PDB entry 9H3L | electron microscopy, 5.84 A resolution (low resolution: residue-level contacts below are approximate; hydrogen-bond / salt-bridge calls are withheld) | chains A and U of the 13 polymer chains in the assembly

# Chain A
Molecule: 23S ribosomal RNA
Organism: Escherichia coli
Sequence (2904 nucleotides; numbered 1 to 2904; the number before each row is that of its first residue):
     1 GGUUAAGCGA CUAAGCGUAC ACGGUGGAUG CCCUGGCAGU CAGAGGCGAU GAAGGACGUG
    61 CUAAUCUGCG AUAAGCGUCG GUAAGGUGAU AUGAACCGUU AUAACCGGCG AUUUCCGAAU
   121 GGGGAAACCC AGUGUGUUUC GACACACUAU CAUUAACUGA AUCCAUAGGU UAAUGAGGCG
   181 AACCGGGGGA ACUGAAACAU CUAAGUACCC CGAGGAAAAG AAAUCAACCG AGAUUCCCCC
   241 AGUAGCGGCG AGCGAACGGG GAGCAGCCCA GAGCCUGAAU CAGUGUGUGU GUUAGUGGAA
   301 GCGUCUGGAA AGGCGCGCGA UACAGGGUGA CAGCCCCGUA CACAAAAAUG CACAUGCUGU
   361 GAGCUCGAUG AGUAGGGCGG GACACGUGGU AUCCUGUCUG AAUAUGGGGG GACCAUCCUC
   421 CAAGGCUAAA UACUCCUGAC UGACCGAUAG UGAACCAGUA CCGUGAGGGA AAGGCGAAAA
   481 GAACCCCGGC GAGGGGAGUG AAAAAGAACC UGAAACCGUG UACGUACAAG CAGUGGGAGC
   541 ACGCUUAGGC GUGUGACUGC GUACCUUUUG UAUAAUGGGU CAGCGACUUA UAUUCUGUAG
   601 CAAGGUUAAC CGAAUAGGGG AGCCGAAGGG AAACCGAGUC UUAACUGGGC GUUAAGUUGC
   661 AGGGUAUAGA CCCGAAACCC GGUGAUCUAG CCAUGGGCAG GUUGAAGGUU GGGUAACACU
   721 AACUGGAGGA CCGAACCGAC UAAUGUUGAA AAAUUAGCGG AUGACUUGUG GCUGGGGGUG
   781 AAAGGCCAAU CAAACCGGGA GAUAGCUGGU UCUCCCCGAA AGCUAUAUAA GUAGCGCCUC
   841 GUGAAUUCAU CUCCGGGGGU AGAGCACUGU UUCGGCAAGG GGGUCAUCCC GACUUACCAA
   901 CCCGAUGCAA ACUGCGAAUA CCGGAGAAUG UUAUCACGGG AGACACACGG CGGGUGCUAA
   961 CGUCCGUCGU GAAGAGGGAA ACAACCCAGA CCGCCAGCUA AGGUCCCAAA GUCAUGGUUA
  1021 AGUGGGAAAC GAUGUGGGAA GGCCCAGACA GCCAGGAUGU UGGCUUAGAA GCAGCCAUCA
  1081 UUUAAAGAAA GCGUAAUAGC UCACUGGUCG AGUCGGCCUG CGCGGAAGAU GUAACGGGGC
  1141 UAAACCAUGC ACCGAAGCUG CGGCAGCGAC GCUUAUGCGU UGUUGGGUAG GGGAGCGUUC
  1201 UGUAAGCCUG CGAAGGUGUG CUGUGAGGCA UGCUGGAGGU AUCAGAAGUG CGAAUGCUGA
  1261 CAUAAGUAAC GAUAAAGCGG GUGAAAAGCC CGCUCGCCGG AAGACCAAGG GUUCCUGUCC
  1321 AACGUUAAUC GGGGCAGGGU GAGUCGACCC CUAAGGCGAG GCCGAAAGGC GUAGUCGAUG
  1381 GGAAACAGGU UAAUAUUCCU GUACUUGGUG UUACUGCGAA GGGGGGACGG AGAAGGCUAU
  1441 GUUGGCCGGG CGACGGUUGU CCCGGUUUAA GCGUGUAGGC UGGUUUUCCA GGCAAAUCCG
  1501 GAAAAUCAAG GCUGAGGCGU GAUGACGAGG CACUACGGUG CUGAAGCAAC AAAUGCCCUG
  1561 CUUCCAGGAA AAGCCUCUAA GCAUCAGGUA ACAUCAAAUC GUACCCCAAA CCGACACAGG
  1621 UGGUCAGGUA GAGAAUACCA AGGCGCUUGA GAGAACUCGG GUGAAGGAAC UAGGCAAAAU
  1681 GGUGCCGUAA CUUCGGGAGA AGGCACGCUG AUAUGUAGGU GAGGUCCCUC GCGGAUGGAG
  1741 CUGAAAUCAG UCGAAGAUAC CAGCUGGCUG CAACUGUUUA UUAAAAACAC AGCACUGUGC
  1801 AAACACGAAA GUGGACGUAU ACGGUGUGAC GCCUGCCCGG UGCCGGAAGG UUAAUUGAUG
  1861 GGGUUAGCGC AAGCGAAGCU CUUGAUCGAA GCCCCGGUAA ACGGCGGCCG UAACUAUAAC
  1921 GGUCCUAAGG UAGCGAAAUU CCUUGUCGGG UAAGUUCCGA CCUGCACGAA UGGCGUAAUG
  1981 AUGGCCAGGC UGUCUCCACC CGAGACUCAG UGAAAUUGAA CUCGCUGUGA AGAUGCAGUG
  2041 UACCCGCGGC AAGACGGAAA GACCCCGUGA ACCUUUACUA UAGCUUGACA CUGAACAUUG
  2101 AGCCUUGAUG UGUAGGAUAG GUGGGAGGCU UUGAAGUGUG GACGCCAGUC UGCAUGGAGC
  2161 CGACCUUGAA AUACCACCCU UUAAUGUUUG AUGUUCUAAC GUUGACCCGU AAUCCGGGUU
  2221 GCGGACAGUG UCUGGUGGGU AGUUUGACUG GGGCGGUCUC CUCCUAAAGA GUAACGGAGG
  2281 AGCACGAAGG UUGGCUAAUC CUGGUCGGAC AUCAGGAGGU UAGUGCAAUG GCAUAAGCCA
  2341 GCUUGACUGC GAGCGUGACG GCGCGAGCAG GUGCGAAAGC AGGUCAUAGU GAUCCGGUGG
  2401 UUCUGAAUGG AAGGGCCAUC GCUCAACGGA UAAAAGGUAC UCCGGGGAUA ACAGGCUGAU
  2461 ACCGCCCAAG AGUUCAUAUC GACGGCGGUG UUUGGCACCU CGAUGUCGGC UCAUCACAUC
  2521 CUGGGGCUGA AGUAGGUCCC AAGGGUAUGG CUGUUCGCCA UUUAAAGUGG UACGCGAGCU
  2581 GGGUUUAGAA CGUCGUGAGA CAGUUCGGUC CCUAUCUGCC GUGGGCGCUG GAGAACUGAG
  2641 GGGGGCUGCU CCUAGUACGA GAGGACCGGA GUGGACGCAU CACUGGUGUU CGGGUUGUCA
  2701 UGCCAAUGGC ACUGCCCGGU AGCUAAAUGC GGAAGAGAUA AGUGCUGAAA GCAUCUAAGC
  2761 ACGAAACUUG CCCCGAGAUG AGUUCUCCCU GACCCUUUAA GGGUCCUGAA GGAACGUUGA
  2821 AGACGACGAC GUUGAUAGGC CGGGUGUGUA AGCGCAGCGA UGCGUUGAGC UAACCGGUAC
  2881 UAAUGAACCG UGAGGCUUAA CCUU
Disordered / not traced: 685-793, 865-914, 1032-1122, 1687-1701, 1769-1983, 2054-2509, 2587-2607, 2904

# Chain U
Name: Large ribosomal subunit protein uL24
Organism: Escherichia coli
Reference sequence: P60624 (RL24_ECOLI); residues 1-102 here correspond to UniProt positions 2-103 (UniProt number = residue number + 1)
Sequence (102 residues; numbered 1 to 102; the number before each row is that of its first residue):
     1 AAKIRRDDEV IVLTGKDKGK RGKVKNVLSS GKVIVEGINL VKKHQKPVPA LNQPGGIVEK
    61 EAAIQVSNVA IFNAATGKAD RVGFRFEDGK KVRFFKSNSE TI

# Interface between chain A and chain U
Pairs across the interface (62; chain A residue first):
  U82(A) - Lys91(U)
  A83(A) - Ala1(U)
  A83(A) - Lys91(U)
  A84(A) - Arg5(U)
  G85(A) - Ile4(U)
  G85(A) - Arg5(U)
  G85(A) - Arg6(U)
  G85(A) - Val27(U)
  G86(A) - Val27(U)
  G86(A) - Ser29(U)
  U100(A) - Arg5(U)
  U100(A) - Lys90(U)
  A101(A) - Lys90(U)
  U296(A) - Phe86(U)
  U296(A) - Lys91(U)
  G297(A) - Phe84(U)
  G297(A) - Lys91(U)
  G298(A) - Gly83(U)
  G298(A) - Phe84(U)
  G298(A) - Phe94(U)
  G298(A) - Lys96(U)
  A299(A) - Lys96(U)
  G301(A) - Arg81(U)
  C302(A) - Ala79(U)
  G307(A) - Lys18(U)
  A309(A) - Gly15(U)
  A309(A) - Lys18(U)
  A310(A) - Leu13(U)
  A310(A) - Thr14(U)
  A310(A) - Lys18(U)
  G327(A) - Ser67(U)
  U328(A) - Ser67(U)
  U328(A) - Asn68(U)
  G329(A) - Gly15(U)
  G329(A) - Lys16(U)
  G329(A) - Asn68(U)
  C334(A) - Arg81(U)
  C335(A) - Leu13(U)
  C335(A) - Ser67(U)
  C335(A) - Arg81(U)
  C336(A) - Lys3(U)
  C336(A) - Arg81(U)
  C337(A) - Lys3(U)
  A477(A) - Lys16(U)
  A478(A) - Ala63(U)
  A480(A) - Val41(U)
  A480(A) - Lys42(U)
  A480(A) - Lys43(U)
  G481(A) - Lys43(U)
  G481(A) - His44(U)
  A482(A) - His44(U)
  A483(A) - His44(U)
  A483(A) - Gln45(U)
  A483(A) - Lys46(U)
  A483(A) - Pro47(U)
  A483(A) - Gly56(U)
  A483(A) - Ile57(U)
  C484(A) - Lys46(U)
  C484(A) - Pro47(U)
  G498(A) - His44(U)
  U499(A) - Lys42(U)
  U499(A) - His44(U)
Also at the interface, not in a pair above, chain A (33 interface residues in all): A300
Also at the interface, not in a pair above, chain U (37 interface residues in all): Leu28, Gly55, Gln65, Lys78

# Summary
Chain A and chain U form an interface of 33 and 37 residues respectively.
Chain A is 23S ribosomal RNA and chain U is Large ribosomal subunit protein uL24, both from Escherichia coli;
the structure, 50S subunit precursor C_(L29)-/(L22)-, was determined by electron microscopy (same publication
as 9H3K, 9HAL and 9HAM).
